PDB entry 4NOE | X-ray diffraction, 2.20 A resolution | chains A and B of the 6 polymer chains in the assembly

# Chain A (and B)
Protein: Single-stranded DNA-binding protein DdrB
From: Deinococcus radiodurans
Notes: chain B of this document is another copy of the same molecule, construct and numbering; everything in this record applies to it too
UniProt: Q9RY80 (DDRB_DEIRA); residue numbers follow UniProt; this construct covers 1-144
Chain sequence (148 residues; numbered -3 to 144; the number before each row is that of its first residue; numbers below 1 keep their minus sign (Asp-3 is residue -3)):
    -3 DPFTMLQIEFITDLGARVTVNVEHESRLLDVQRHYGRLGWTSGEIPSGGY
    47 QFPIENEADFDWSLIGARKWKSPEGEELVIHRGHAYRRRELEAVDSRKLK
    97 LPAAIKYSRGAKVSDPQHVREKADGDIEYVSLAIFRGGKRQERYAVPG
Disordered / not traced: -3 to 0, 68-71, 144 (chain B: -3 to 0, 67-72, 92-94, 144)
Sequence notes: expression tag (-3 to 0)
Reported in the primary citation:
  - binding site for the 30-nt DNA strand: Leu87, Leu97, Lys102, Tyr125

# How chain A and chain B interact
Contacting residue pairs (28; chain A residue first):
  Gln3(A) - Gln3(B)
  Asp9(A) - Arg139(B)  salt bridge
  Asp9(A) - Tyr140(B)  hydrogen bond
  Leu10(A) - Leu25(B)  hydrophobic
  Leu10(A) - Tyr46(B)
  Leu10(A) - Phe48(B)  hydrophobic
  Leu10(A) - Tyr140(B)  hydrophobic
  Gly11(A) - Ser38(B)
  Gly11(A) - Gly39(B)
  Ala12(A) - Ile4(B)  hydrophobic
  Ala12(A) - Gln28(B)
  Ala12(A) - Ser38(B)
  Arg13(A) - Gln3(B)
  Arg13(A) - Ile4(B)
  Arg13(A) - Glu5(B)  hydrogen bond (backbone-backbone)
  Arg13(A) - Ser38(B)  hydrogen bond (backbone-side chain)
  Arg13(A) - Gly39(B)
  Val14(A) - Leu2(B)  hydrophobic
  Val14(A) - Gln3(B)
  Thr15(A) - Leu2(B)
  Thr15(A) - Gln3(B)  hydrogen bond (backbone-backbone)
  Val16(A) - Leu2(B)  hydrophobic
  Asn17(A) - Met1(B)  hydrogen bond (side chain-backbone)
  Trp36(A) - Leu24(B)  hydrophobic
  Val109(A) - Lys118(B)
  Ser110(A) - Ser43(B)
  Ser110(A) - Gly44(B)
  Ser110(A) - Glu117(B)
Other interface residues (no listed pair), chain A (17 interface residues in all): Thr8, Tyr31, Asp111, Pro112
Other interface residues (no listed pair), chain B (22 interface residues in all): Glu40, Leu60, His114, Arg116

# Summary
17 residues of chain A face 22 of chain B across their interface; the contacts include 5 hydrogen bonds and 1
salt bridge. Polar pairs include Asp9(A)-Arg139(B), Asp9(A)-Tyr140(B) and Arg13(A)-Ser38(B). From the paper: a
binding site for the 30-nt DNA strand at Leu87(A), Leu97(A) and Lys102(A) among others.
Both chains are Single-stranded DNA-binding protein DdrB (Deinococcus radiodurans). Entry 4NOE (Crystal
structure of DdrB bound to 30b ssDNA) was determined by X-ray diffraction.
